Entry 6GSW (X-ray diffraction, 1.85 A resolution); this record covers chains A and B.

# Chain A (and B)
Protein: Mu class glutathione S-transferase of isoenzyme 3-3
Source organism: Rattus rattus
Notes: EC 2.5.1.18; chain B of this document is another copy of the same molecule, construct and numbering; everything in this record applies to it too
UniProtKB: P04905 (GSTM1_RAT); numbering as in UniProt (aligned over 1-217)
Amino-acid sequence (217 residues; each row starts with the number of its first residue):
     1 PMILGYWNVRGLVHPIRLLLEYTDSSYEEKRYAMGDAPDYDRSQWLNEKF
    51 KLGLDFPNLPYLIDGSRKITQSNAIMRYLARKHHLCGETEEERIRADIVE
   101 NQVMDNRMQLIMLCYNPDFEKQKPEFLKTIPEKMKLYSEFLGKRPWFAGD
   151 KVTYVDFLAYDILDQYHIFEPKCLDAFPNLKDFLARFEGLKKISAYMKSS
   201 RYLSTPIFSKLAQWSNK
Differences from the reference sequence: engineered mutation Val13 (Thr in P04905)
Small-molecule neighbours: GPS (L-gamma-glutamyl-S-[(9S,10S)-10-hydroxy-9,10-dihydrophenanthren-9-yl]-L-cysteinylglycine): Tyr6, Trp7, Val9, Gly11, Leu12, Arg42, Trp45, Lys49, Asn58, Leu59, Pro60, Gln71, Ser72, Met104, Arg107, Ile111, Tyr115, Ile207, Phe208, Ser209

# How chain A and chain B interact
Residue-residue contacts - 50 pairs, chain A then chain B:
  Asp55(A) - Leu136(B)
  Asp55(A) - Phe140(B)
  Phe56(A) - Ile98(B)  hydrophobic
  Phe56(A) - Gln102(B)
  Phe56(A) - Leu136(B)  hydrophobic
  Phe56(A) - Phe140(B)  hydrophobic
  Asn58(A) - Asp105(B)
  Arg67(A) - Glu90(B)
  Arg67(A) - Ile94(B)
  Thr70(A) - Ile98(B)
  Gln71(A) - Asn101(B)
  Gln71(A) - Gln102(B)  hydrogen bond
  Gln71(A) - Asp105(B)  hydrogen bond
  Asn73(A) - Asn101(B)  hydrogen bond
  Ala74(A) - Asp97(B)
  Ala74(A) - Ile98(B)
  Arg77(A) - Arg77(B)
  Arg77(A) - Asp97(B)
  Tyr78(A) - Glu90(B)
  Tyr78(A) - Ile94(B)  hydrophobic
  Arg81(A) - Glu90(B)  salt bridge
  Arg81(A) - Arg93(B)
  Arg81(A) - Ile94(B)
  Arg81(A) - Asp97(B)  salt bridge
  Glu90(A) - Arg67(B)
  Glu90(A) - Tyr78(B)
  Glu90(A) - Arg81(B)  salt bridge
  Arg93(A) - Arg81(B)
  Ile94(A) - Tyr78(B)  hydrophobic
  Ile94(A) - Arg81(B)
  Asp97(A) - Ala74(B)
  Asp97(A) - Arg77(B)
  Asp97(A) - Arg81(B)  salt bridge
  Ile98(A) - Phe56(B)  hydrophobic
  Ile98(A) - Thr70(B)
  Ile98(A) - Gln71(B)
  Ile98(A) - Ala74(B)  hydrophobic
  Asn101(A) - Gln71(B)
  Asn101(A) - Asn73(B)  hydrogen bond
  Gln102(A) - Phe56(B)
  Gln102(A) - Gln71(B)  hydrogen bond
  Asp105(A) - Asn58(B)
  Asp105(A) - Gln71(B)  hydrogen bond
  Glu132(A) - Phe50(B)
  Leu136(A) - Asp55(B)
  Leu136(A) - Phe56(B)  hydrophobic
  Leu136(A) - Pro57(B)
  Tyr137(A) - Phe56(B)
  Phe140(A) - Asp55(B)
  Phe140(A) - Phe56(B)  hydrophobic
Other interface residues (no listed pair), chain A (27 interface residues in all): Pro57, Lys68, Ile69, Glu100
Other interface residues (no listed pair), chain B (26 interface residues in all): Ile69, Glu100, Tyr137

# Overview
Chain A and chain B form an interface of 27 and 26 residues respectively, with 6 hydrogen bonds and 4 salt
bridges. Among the polar pairs are Arg81(A)-Glu90(B), Arg81(A)-Asp97(B) and Gln71(A)-Gln102(B). Chain A binds
compound GPS.
Both chains are Mu class glutathione S-transferase of isoenzyme 3-3 (Rattus rattus). Entry 6GSW (First-sphere
and second-sphere electrostatic effects in the active site of a class mu glutathione transferase) was
determined by X-ray diffraction, deposited together with 6GST, 6GSU, 6GSV, 6GSX and 6GSY.
